2NUT - chains A and B of the 3 polymer chains in the assembly; structure by X-ray diffraction, 2.30 A resolution.

Chain A:
Name: Protein transport protein Sec23A
From: Homo sapiens
UniProt: Q15436 (SC23A_HUMAN); numbering as in UniProt (aligned over 1-765)
Sequence (769 residues; row label = number of the first residue in the row; numbers below 1 keep their minus sign (Gly-3 is residue -3)):
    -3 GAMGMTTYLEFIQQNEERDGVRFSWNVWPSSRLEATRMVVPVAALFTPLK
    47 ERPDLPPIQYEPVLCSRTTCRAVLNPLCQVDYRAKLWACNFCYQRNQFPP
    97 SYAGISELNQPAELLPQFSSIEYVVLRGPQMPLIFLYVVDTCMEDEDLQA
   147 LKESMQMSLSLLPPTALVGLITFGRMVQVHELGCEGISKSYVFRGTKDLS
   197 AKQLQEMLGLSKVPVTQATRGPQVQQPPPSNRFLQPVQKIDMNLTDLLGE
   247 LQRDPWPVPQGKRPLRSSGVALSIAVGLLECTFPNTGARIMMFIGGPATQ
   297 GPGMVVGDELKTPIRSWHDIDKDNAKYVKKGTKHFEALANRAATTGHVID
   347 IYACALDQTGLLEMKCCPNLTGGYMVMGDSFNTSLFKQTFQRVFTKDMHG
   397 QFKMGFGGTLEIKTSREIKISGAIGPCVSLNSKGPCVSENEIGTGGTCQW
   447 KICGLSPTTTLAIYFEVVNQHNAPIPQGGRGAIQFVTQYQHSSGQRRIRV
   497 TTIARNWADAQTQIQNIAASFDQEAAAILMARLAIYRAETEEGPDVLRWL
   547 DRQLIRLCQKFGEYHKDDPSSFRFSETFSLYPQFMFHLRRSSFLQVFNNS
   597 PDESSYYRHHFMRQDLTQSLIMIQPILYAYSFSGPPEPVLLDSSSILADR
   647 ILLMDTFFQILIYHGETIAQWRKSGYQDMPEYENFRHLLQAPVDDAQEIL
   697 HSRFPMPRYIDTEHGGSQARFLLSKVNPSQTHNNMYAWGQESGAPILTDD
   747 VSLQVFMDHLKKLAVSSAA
Disordered / not traced: -3 to 2, 206-224, 465-474, 538-540, 724-745, 765
Construct notes: cloning artifact (-3 to 0)
Metal / ion sites: Zn2+: Cys61, Cys66, Cys85, Cys88

Chain B:
Name: Protein transport protein Sec24A
From: Homo sapiens
Notes: fragment: Sec24a fragment lacking n-terminal residues 1-340
UniProt: O95486 (SC24A_HUMAN); residues 341-1093 here correspond to UniProt positions 326-1078 (UniProt number = residue number - 15)
Sequence (753 residues; each row starts with the number of its first residue):
   341 LSLQPEGLRVVNLLQERNMLPSTPLKPPVPNLHEDIQKLNCNPELFRCTL
   391 TSIPQTQALLNKAKLPLGLLLHPFKDLVQLPVVTSSTIVRCRSCRTYINP
   441 FVSFLDQRRWKCNLCYRVNDVPEEFLYNPLTRVYGEPHRRPEVQNATIEF
   491 MAPSEYMLRPPQPPVYLFVFDVSHNAVETGYLNSVCQSLLDNLDLLPGNT
   541 RTKIGFITFDSTIHFYGLQESLSQPQMLIVSDIEDVFIPMPENLLVNLNE
   591 SKELVQDLLKTLPQMFTKTLETQSALGPALQAAFKLMSPTGGRMSVFQTQ
   641 LPTLGVGALKPREEPNHRSSAKDIHMTPSTDFYKKLALDCSGQQVAVDLF
   691 LLSGQYSDLASLGCISRYSAGSVYYYPSYHHQHNPVQVQKLQKELQRYLT
   741 RKIGFEAVMRIRCTKGLSIHTFHGNFFVRSTDLLSLPNVNPDAGYAVQMS
   791 VEESLTDTQLVSFQSALLYTSSKGERRIRVHTLCLPVVSTLNDVFLGADV
   841 QAISGLLANMAVDRSMTASLSDARDALVNAVIDSLSAYRSSVLSNQQPGL
   891 MVPFSLRLFPLFVLALLKQKSFQTGTNARLDERIFAMCQVKNQPLVYLML
   941 TTHPSLYRVDNLSDEGALNISDRTIPQPPILQLSVEKLSRDGAFLMDAGS
   991 VLMLWVGKNCTQNFLSQVLGVQNYASIPQPMTDLPELDTPESARIIAFIS
  1041 WLREQRPFFPILYVIRDESPMKANFLQNMIEDRTESALSYYEFLLHIQQQ
  1091 VNK
Disordered / not traced: 341-345, 465-475, 663-665, 883-887
Metal / ion sites: Zn2+: Cys431, Cys434, Cys452, Cys455

How chain A and chain B interact:
Contacting residue pairs (36):
  Met172(A) - Phe577(B)  hydrophobic
  Met172(A) - Pro579(B)
  Gln174(A) - Leu568(B)
  Gly182(A) - Gln564(B)
  Gly182(A) - Thr601(B)
  Ile183(A) - Gln564(B)
  Ile183(A) - Pro565(B)
  Ile183(A) - Met567(B)  hydrophobic
  Ser184(A) - Gln564(B)
  Ser184(A) - Pro565(B)
  Ser184(A) - Gln566(B)
  Ser184(A) - Met567(B)  hydrogen bond (backbone-backbone)
  Lys185(A) - Met567(B)
  Ser186(A) - Met567(B)  hydrogen bond (backbone-backbone)
  Ser186(A) - Ile569(B)  hydrogen bond (backbone-backbone)
  Tyr187(A) - Ile569(B)
  Val188(A) - Leu568(B)  hydrophobic
  Val188(A) - Ile569(B)  hydrogen bond (backbone-backbone)
  Val188(A) - Phe577(B)
  Val188(A) - Pro579(B)  hydrophobic
  Phe189(A) - Ser571(B)
  Arg190(A) - Asp575(B)  salt bridge
  Arg190(A) - Val576(B)
  Arg190(A) - Phe577(B)
  Lys193(A) - Asp572(B)  salt bridge
  Lys193(A) - Asp575(B)  salt bridge
  Met203(A) - Ser571(B)
  Glu246(A) - Leu562(B)
  Glu246(A) - Ser563(B)  hydrogen bond
  Gln248(A) - Gln559(B)  hydrogen bond
  Gln248(A) - Ser561(B)
  Gln248(A) - Leu562(B)
  Trp252(A) - Ile578(B)
  Trp252(A) - Pro579(B)
  Trp252(A) - Met580(B)  hydrophobic
  Trp252(A) - Pro581(B)
Also at the interface, not in a pair above, chain A (17 interface residues in all): Pro251
Also at the interface, not in a pair above, chain B (25 interface residues in all): Thr552, Tyr556, Val570, Leu598, Met605

Summary:
17 residues of chain A face 25 of chain B across their interface, with 6 hydrogen bonds and 3 salt bridges.
Polar pairs include Arg190(A)-Asp575(B), Lys193(A)-Asp572(B) and Lys193(A)-Asp575(B). The Zn2+ site is built
by Cys61(A), Cys66(A), Cys85(A) and Cys88(A).
Here chain A is Protein transport protein Sec23A and chain B is Protein transport protein Sec24A, both from
Homo sapiens. Entry 2NUT (Crystal Structure of the human Sec23a/24a heterodimer, complexed with the SNARE
protein Sec22b) was determined by X-ray diffraction, deposited together with 2NUP.
